PDB entry 3IZZ | electron microscopy, 10.80 A resolution (very low resolution: no residue pairs are listed; an interface is given only as per-side residue counts) | chains D and F of the 6 polymer chains in the assembly

== Chain D ==
Molecule: Helix 18 (Small Subunit)
From: Escherichia coli
Sequence (60 nucleotides; row label = number of the first residue in the row):
     1 GUGCCAGCAGCCGCGGUAAUACGGAGGGCGCGAGCGUUACCCGGAUUCAC
    51 UGGGCGUAAA

== Chain F ==
Name: Protein S12 (Small Subunit)
From: Escherichia coli
Chain sequence (124 residues; numbered 1 to 124; the number before each row is that of its first residue):
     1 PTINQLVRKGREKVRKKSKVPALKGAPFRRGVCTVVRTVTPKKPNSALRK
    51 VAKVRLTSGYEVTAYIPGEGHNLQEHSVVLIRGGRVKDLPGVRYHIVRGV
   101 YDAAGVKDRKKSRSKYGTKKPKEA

== Interface between chain D and chain F ==
At this resolution (11 A) residue pairs are not listed: 16 residues of chain D and 21 of chain F lie at the interface.

== In short ==
16 residues of chain D and 21 residues of chain F are in contact.
Chain D is Helix 18 (Small Subunit) and chain F is Protein S12 (Small Subunit), both from Escherichia coli;
the structure, Models for ribosome components that are nearest neighbors to the bovine mitochondrial
initiation factor2 bound to ..., was determined by electron microscopy, deposited together with 3IZY.
